Entry 6QM8 (electron microscopy, 3.30 A resolution); this record covers chains Q and X of the 28 polymer chains in the assembly.

Chain Q:
Name: Proteasome alpha3 chain
From: Leishmania tarentolae
Amino-acid sequence (285 residues; each row starts with the number of its first residue):
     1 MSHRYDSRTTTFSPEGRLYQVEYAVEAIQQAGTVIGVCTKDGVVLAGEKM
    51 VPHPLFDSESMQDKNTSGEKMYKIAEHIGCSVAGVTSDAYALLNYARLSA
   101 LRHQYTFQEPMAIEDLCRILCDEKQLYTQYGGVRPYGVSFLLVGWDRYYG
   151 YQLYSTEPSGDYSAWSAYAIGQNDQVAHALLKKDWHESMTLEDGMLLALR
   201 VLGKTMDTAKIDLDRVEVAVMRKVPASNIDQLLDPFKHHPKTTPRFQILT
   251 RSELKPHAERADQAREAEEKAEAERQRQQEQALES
Not modelled in the structure: 1, 278-285

Chain X:
Name: Proteasome beta3 chain
From: Leishmania tarentolae
Amino-acid sequence (205 residues; numbered 1 to 205; the number before each row is that of its first residue):
     1 MSIMAYSGGSVMAMAGKECFVIISDNRLGEQLKTISTEVPKLHVVNDSIV
    51 YGLTGLRTDQQTFANKVQFRTEMYKLREERDITGKAFAAMITSMLYEARF
   101 GPWFVEPVIGSIDKSTGEVYLCATDLIGAPCEPEDYVCAGTAAESLHGMC
   151 EALWRPGMSPEELFEIAAQAMLSACDRDSLSGYGAVAMIVTKDKVTTRLI
   201 KGRKD
Not modelled in the structure: 1

Chain Q / chain X interface:
Contacting residue pairs (46):
  Met-61(Q) with Glu-78(X); Glu-79(X)
  Gln-62(Q) with Glu-79(X); Arg-80(X); Asp-81(X)
  Asp-63(Q) with Lys-75(X), salt bridge; Glu-79(X), hydrogen bond (backbone-backbone); Arg-80(X), hydrogen bond (side chain-backbone); Asp-81(X)
  Thr-66(Q) with Lys-75(X); Leu-76(X); Glu-79(X)
  Ser-67(Q) with Glu-79(X)
  Lys-73(Q) with Leu-76(X)
  Ile-74(Q) with Leu-76(X)
  Glu-76(Q) with Glu-72(X)
  Asn-94(Q) with Met-73(X); Arg-77(X)
  Arg-97(Q) with Met-73(X); Leu-76(X)
  Leu-98(Q) with Phe-69(X), hydrophobic; Met-73(X), hydrophobic
  Leu-101(Q) with Phe-69(X), hydrophobic; Met-73(X), hydrophobic
  Arg-102(Q) with Phe-69(X)
  Gln-104(Q) with Gln-68(X), hydrogen bond
  Tyr-105(Q) with Thr-62(X); Asn-65(X); Lys-66(X)
  Gln-108(Q) with Asn-65(X), hydrogen bond; Gln-68(X)
  Asp-230(Q) with Met-188(X); Thr-197(X)
  Leu-232(Q) with Pro-40(X); Val-186(X); Thr-197(X); Leu-199(X)
  Leu-233(Q) with Pro-40(X); Leu-42(X), hydrophobic; Val-44(X), hydrophobic; Val-186(X), hydrophobic; Met-188(X), hydrophobic; Thr-197(X)
  Pro-235(Q) with Glu-38(X); Pro-40(X)
  Phe-236(Q) with Glu-38(X)
Interface residues without a listed pair, chain Q (22 interface residues in all): Ala-75
Interface residues without a listed pair, chain X (24 interface residues in all): Ser-36, Arg-198

Overview:
22 residues of chain Q face 24 of chain X across their interface, with 4 hydrogen bonds and 1 salt bridge.
Polar contacts include Asp-63(Q)/Lys-75(X), Asp-63(Q)/Arg-80(X) and Gln-104(Q)/Gln-68(X).
Here chain Q is Proteasome alpha3 chain and chain X is Proteasome beta3 chain, both from Leishmania
tarentolae. Entry 6QM8 (Leishmania tarentolae proteasome 20S subunit apo structure) was determined by electron
microscopy, deposited together with 6QM7.
